PDB entry 6W02 | X-ray diffraction, 1.50 A resolution | chain A

== Chain A ==
Name: Non-structural protein 3
Organism: Severe acute respiratory syndrome coronavirus 2
Notes: EC 3.4.19.121, 3.4.22.-
UniProtKB: P0DTD1 (R1AB_SARS2); residues 2-170 here correspond to UniProt positions 1024-1192 (UniProt number = residue number + 1022)
Sequence (170 residues; row label = number of the first residue in the row):
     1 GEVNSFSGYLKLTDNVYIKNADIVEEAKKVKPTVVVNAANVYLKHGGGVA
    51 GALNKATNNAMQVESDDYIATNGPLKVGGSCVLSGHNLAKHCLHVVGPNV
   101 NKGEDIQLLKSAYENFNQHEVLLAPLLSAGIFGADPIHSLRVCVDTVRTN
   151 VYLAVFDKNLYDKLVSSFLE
Disordered / not traced: 1-3, 169-170
Sequence notes: expression tag (1)
Residues lining bound ligands: adenosine-5-diphosphoribose (APR): Ala-21, Asp-22, Ile-23, Ala-38, Ala-39, Asn-40, Lys-44, His-45, Gly-46, Gly-47, Gly-48, Val-49, Ala-50, Ala-52, Pro-125, Leu-126, Leu-127, Ser-128, Ala-129, Gly-130, Ile-131, Phe-132, Ala-154, Val-155, Phe-156, Leu-160
Reported in the primary citation:
  - binding site for adenosine-5-diphosphoribose: Asp-22, Ile-23, Ala-38, Ala-39, Asn-40, Lys-44, Gly-46 to Gly-48, Val-49, Ala-50, Gly-97, Pro-125, Leu-126, Ser-128, Ala-129, Gly-130, Ile-131, Phe-132, Ala-154, Val-155, Phe-156, Asp-157
  - conformationally variable residues (loop rearrangement, side-chain flip): Ala-129 to Gly-130, Ile-131, Phe-132, Phe-156
  - catalytic residues: Ala-38, Ala-50 (proposed by the authors, not directly observed)

== Summary ==
Chain A binds adenosine-5-diphosphoribose. From the paper: catalytic residues Ala-38 and Ala-50; a binding
site for adenosine-5-diphosphoribose at Asp-22, Ile-23 and Ala-38 among others.
Chain A is Non-structural protein 3 (Severe acute respiratory syndrome coronavirus 2); the structure, Crystal
Structure of ADP ribose phosphatase of NSP3 from SARS CoV-2 in the complex with ADP ..., was determined by
X-ray diffraction together with 6WCF, 6WEN, 6W6Y and 6VXS from the same study.
